PDB entry 6XMN | solution NMR | chains A and B

# Chain A
Name: Interleukin-8
Organism: Homo sapiens
UniProtKB: P10145 (IL8_HUMAN); residues 1-66 here correspond to UniProt positions 28-93 (UniProt number = residue number + 27)
Sequence (66 residues; numbered 1 to 66; the number before each row is that of its first residue):
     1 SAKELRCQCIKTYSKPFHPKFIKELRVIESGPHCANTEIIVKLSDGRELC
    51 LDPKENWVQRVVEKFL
Cystine bridges: Cys-7/Cys-34, Cys-9/Cys-50

# Chain B
Name: C-X-C chemokine receptor type 1
Organism: Homo sapiens
Notes: fragment: N-terminal residues 1-29
UniProtKB: P25024 (CXCR1_HUMAN); residues 1-29 here = UniProt positions 1-29
Sequence (29 residues; row label = number of the first residue in the row):
     1 MSNITDPQMWDFDDLNFTGMPPADEDYSP
UniProt features mapped onto this chain:
  - glycosylation (N-linked (GlcNAc...) asparagine): Asn-3, Asn-16

# How chain A and chain B interact
Pairs across the interface (48):
  Gln-8(A) with Ser-28(B)
  Cys-9(A) with Ser-28(B)
  Ile-10(A) with Tyr-27(B); Ser-28(B)
  Lys-11(A) with Glu-25(B); Asp-26(B); Tyr-27(B)
  Thr-12(A) with Glu-25(B)
  Tyr-13(A) with Pro-22(B); Glu-25(B); Asp-26(B)
  Ser-14(A) with Glu-25(B)
  Lys-15(A) with Met-20(B); Pro-21(B); Pro-22(B); Ala-23(B)
  Pro-16(A) with Asn-16(B); Thr-18(B); Met-20(B); Pro-21(B)
  Phe-17(A) with Asn-16(B); Pro-21(B)
  His-18(A) with Asp-14(B); Leu-15(B)
  Pro-19(A) with Asp-14(B); Leu-15(B)
  Phe-21(A) with Pro-21(B)
  Leu-43(A) with Pro-22(B)
  Gly-46(A) with Pro-22(B)
  Arg-47(A) with Ala-23(B); Asp-24(B); Glu-25(B); Asp-26(B)
  Glu-48(A) with Asp-26(B)
  Leu-49(A) with Asp-26(B)
  Cys-50(A) with Asp-26(B); Tyr-27(B); Ser-28(B)
  Trp-57(A) with Asn-16(B)
  Arg-60(A) with Asp-13(B); Asp-14(B); Leu-15(B); Asn-16(B)
  Glu-63(A) with Asp-11(B)
  Lys-64(A) with Asp-11(B); Phe-12(B); Asp-13(B); Asp-14(B)
Also at the interface, not in a pair above, chain A (24 interface residues in all): Cys-7
Also at the interface, not in a pair above, chain B (18 interface residues in all): Gly-19, Pro-29

# In short
Chain A and chain B form an interface of 24 and 18 residues respectively.
Here chain A is Interleukin-8 and chain B is C-X-C chemokine receptor type 1, both from Homo sapiens. Entry
6XMN (Solution NMR CXCL8-CXCR1 N-domain complex structure) was determined by solution NMR.
